PDB entry 8BQ7 | X-ray diffraction, 2.60 A resolution | chain A

# Chain A
Molecule: N-glycosylase/DNA lyase
Organism: Mus musculus
Notes: EC 3.2.2.-, 4.2.99.18
UniProt: O08760 (OGG1_MOUSE); residue numbers follow UniProt; this construct covers 9-325
Chain sequence (318 residues; row label = number of the first residue in the row):
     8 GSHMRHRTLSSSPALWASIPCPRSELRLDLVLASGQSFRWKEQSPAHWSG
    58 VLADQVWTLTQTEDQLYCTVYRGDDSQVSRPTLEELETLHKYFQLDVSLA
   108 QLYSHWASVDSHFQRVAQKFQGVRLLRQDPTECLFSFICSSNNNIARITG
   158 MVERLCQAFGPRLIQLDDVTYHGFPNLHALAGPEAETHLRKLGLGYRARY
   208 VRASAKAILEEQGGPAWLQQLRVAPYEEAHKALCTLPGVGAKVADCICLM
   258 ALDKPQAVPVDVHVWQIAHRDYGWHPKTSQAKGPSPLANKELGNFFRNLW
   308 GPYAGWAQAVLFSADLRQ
Unresolved in the structure: 8-9, 286-290
Construct notes: expression tag (8); conflict H10 (Ser in O08760)
Swiss-Prot annotation at these positions:
  - active site: K249 (Schiff-base intermediate with DNA)
  - binding site (DNA): N149, R154, R204, H270, Q287
  - binding site (8-oxoguanine): P266, D268, Q315, F319
Ion coordination: Ni2+: H276, H282 (shared with 2 residues of chain B; 2 residues of chain C)
Ligand contacts: R4U (N4-cyclohexyl-2H-pyrazolo[3,4-d]pyrimidine-4,6-diamine): S41, G42, Q43, F45, L132, F144, I152, I155, K249, L256, M257, P266, D268, Q315, A316, F319
From the paper describing this entry:
  - binding site for R4U: G42, F319
  - catalytic residues: K249 (citing earlier work)
  - mutagenesis - K249W, C253Y, F319A: abolished catalytic activity on 14

# Overview
Ligands of chain A: compound R4U. H276 and H282 coordinate Ni2+. UniProt lists active-site residue K249, 5
DNA-binding residues and 4 residues binding 8-oxoguanine. The paper reports the catalytic residue K249; K249W,
C253Y and F319A abolish catalytic activity on 14.
Chain A is N-glycosylase/DNA lyase (Mus musculus); the structure, Structure of the mouse 8-oxoguanine DNA
Glycosylase mOGG1 in complex with ligand TH2829, was determined by X-ray diffraction (same publication as
9F8U, 9F8V and 9F8Z).
